8JNE - chains C and J of the 20 polymer chains in the assembly; structure by electron microscopy, 4.68 A resolution (low resolution: residue-level contacts below are approximate; hydrogen-bond / salt-bridge calls are withheld).

# Chain C
Protein: Histone H2A type 1-B/E
From: Homo sapiens
UniProt: P04908 (H2A1B_HUMAN); residues 0-129 here correspond to UniProt positions 1-130 (UniProt number = residue number + 1)
Sequence (133 residues; each row starts with the number of its first residue; numbers below 1 keep their minus sign (Gly-3 is residue -3)):
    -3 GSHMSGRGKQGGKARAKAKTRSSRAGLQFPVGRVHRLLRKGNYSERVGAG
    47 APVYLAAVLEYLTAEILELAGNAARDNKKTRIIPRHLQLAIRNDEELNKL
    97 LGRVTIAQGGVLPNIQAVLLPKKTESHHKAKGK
Unresolved in the structure: -3 to 10, 119-129
Construct notes: expression tag (-3 to -1)
UniProt features mapped onto this chain:
  - modified residue: Ser1 (N-acetylserine), Arg3 (Citrulline), Lys5 (N6-(2-hydroxyisobutyryl)lysine), Lys9 (N6-(2-hydroxyisobutyryl)lysine), Lys13 (N6-(beta-hydroxybutyryl)lysine), Lys36 (N6-(2-hydroxyisobutyryl)lysine), Lys74 (N6-(2-hydroxyisobutyryl)lysine), Lys75 (N6-(2-hydroxyisobutyryl)lysine), Lys95 (N6-(2-hydroxyisobutyryl)lysine), Gln104 (N5-methylglutamine), Lys118 (N6-(2-hydroxyisobutyryl)lysine), Lys119 (N6-crotonyllysine), Thr120 (Phosphothreonine), Lys125 (N6-crotonyllysine)
  - cross-link (Glycyl lysine isopeptide (Lys-Gly)): Lys13 (interchain with G-Cter in ubiquitin), Lys15 (interchain with G-Cter in ubiquitin), Lys119 (interchain with G-Cter in ubiquitin)

# Chain J
Molecule: 153-nt DNA strand
From: synthetic construct
Sequence (153 nucleotides; numbered 1 to 153; the number before each row is that of its first residue):
     1 TGGCCGTTTTCGTTGTTTTTTTCTGTCTCGTGCCTGGTGTCTTGGGTGTA
    51 ATCCCCTTGGCGGTTAAAACGCGGGGGACAGCGCGTACGTGCGTTTAAGC
   101 GGTGCTAGAGCTGTCTACGACCAATTGAGCGGCCTCGGCACCGGGATTCT
   151 GAT

# How chain C and chain J interact
Pairs across the interface - 15 pairs, chain C then chain J:
  Ala12(C) - DG39(J)
  Ala12(C) - DT40(J)
  Lys15(C) - DT38(J)
  Lys15(C) - DG39(J)
  Thr16(C) - DT38(J)
  Arg17(C) - DT38(J)
  Arg20(C) - DG39(J)
  Gly28(C) - DG37(J)
  Gly28(C) - DT38(J)
  Arg29(C) - DG37(J)
  Arg32(C) - DG36(J)
  Arg32(C) - DG37(J)
  Arg42(C) - DG44(J)
  Arg42(C) - DG46(J)
  Arg77(C) - DC27(J)
Interface residues without a listed pair, chain C (13 interface residues in all): Arg11, Lys13, Ala14
Interface residues without a listed pair, chain J (9 interface residues in all): DT28

# In short
13 residues of chain C and 9 residues of chain J are in contact.
Here chain C is Histone H2A type 1-B/E (Homo sapiens) and chain J is a 153-nt DNA strand (synthetic
construct). Entry 8JNE (The cryo-EM structure of the decameric RAD51 ring bound to the nucleosome without the
linker DNA ...) was determined by electron microscopy, deposited together with 8JND, 8JNF, 8XBT, 8XBU and
8XBW.
